6QU6 - chain A; structure by X-ray diffraction, 1.03 A resolution.

Chain A:
Name: Fiber
Organism: Human adenovirus 26
UniProtKB: A4ZKM1 (A4ZKM1_9ADEN); numbering as in UniProt (aligned over 175-374)
Chain sequence (212 residues; row label = number of the first residue in the row):
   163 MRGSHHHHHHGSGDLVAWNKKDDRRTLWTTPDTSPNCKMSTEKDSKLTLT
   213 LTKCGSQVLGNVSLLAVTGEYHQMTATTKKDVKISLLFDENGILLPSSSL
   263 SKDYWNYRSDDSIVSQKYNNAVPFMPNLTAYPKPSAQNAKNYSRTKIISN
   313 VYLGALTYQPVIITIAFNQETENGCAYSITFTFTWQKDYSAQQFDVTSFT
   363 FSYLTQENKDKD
Unresolved in the structure: 163-185
Differences from the reference sequence: initiating methionine (163); expression tag (164-174)
Ligand contacts:
  - N-acetyl-alpha-neuraminic acid (SIA): I310, S311, N312, Y314, T319, Y320, Q321, P322, I324, Q348, K349
  - N-acetyl-alpha-neuraminic acid / N-acetyl-beta-neuraminic acid: I310, S311, N312, Y314, T319, Y320, Q321, P322, I324, Q348, K349
  - N-acetyl-beta-neuraminic acid (SLB): I310, S311, N312, Y314, T319, Y320, P322, I324, Q348, K349
From the paper describing this entry:
  - binding site for N-acetyl-alpha-neuraminic acid: I310, N312, Y314, T319, Y320, I324, Q348, K349
  - conformationally variable residues (side-chain flip): I324, Q348

Overview:
Ligands of chain A: N-acetyl-alpha-neuraminic acid, N-acetyl-beta-neuraminic acid and
N-acetyl-alpha-neuraminic acid / N-acetyl-beta-neuraminic acid. From the paper: a binding site for
N-acetyl-alpha-neuraminic acid at I310, N312 and Y314 among others; conformational variability at I324 and
Q348.
Chain A is Fiber (Human adenovirus 26); the structure, Adenovirus Serotype 26 (Ad26) in complex with sialic
acid, pH4.0, was determined by X-ray diffraction together with 6QU8 and 6FJO from the same study.
